Entry 7O4K (electron microscopy, 3.60 A resolution); this record covers chains A and B of the 17 polymer chains in the assembly.

Chain A:
Molecule: DNA-directed RNA polymerase II subunit RPB1
From: Saccharomyces cerevisiae (strain ATCC 204508 / S288c)
Notes: EC 2.7.7.6
UniProt: P04050 (RPB1_YEAST); numbering as in UniProt (aligned over 1-1733)
Chain sequence (1733 residues; each row starts with the number of its first residue):
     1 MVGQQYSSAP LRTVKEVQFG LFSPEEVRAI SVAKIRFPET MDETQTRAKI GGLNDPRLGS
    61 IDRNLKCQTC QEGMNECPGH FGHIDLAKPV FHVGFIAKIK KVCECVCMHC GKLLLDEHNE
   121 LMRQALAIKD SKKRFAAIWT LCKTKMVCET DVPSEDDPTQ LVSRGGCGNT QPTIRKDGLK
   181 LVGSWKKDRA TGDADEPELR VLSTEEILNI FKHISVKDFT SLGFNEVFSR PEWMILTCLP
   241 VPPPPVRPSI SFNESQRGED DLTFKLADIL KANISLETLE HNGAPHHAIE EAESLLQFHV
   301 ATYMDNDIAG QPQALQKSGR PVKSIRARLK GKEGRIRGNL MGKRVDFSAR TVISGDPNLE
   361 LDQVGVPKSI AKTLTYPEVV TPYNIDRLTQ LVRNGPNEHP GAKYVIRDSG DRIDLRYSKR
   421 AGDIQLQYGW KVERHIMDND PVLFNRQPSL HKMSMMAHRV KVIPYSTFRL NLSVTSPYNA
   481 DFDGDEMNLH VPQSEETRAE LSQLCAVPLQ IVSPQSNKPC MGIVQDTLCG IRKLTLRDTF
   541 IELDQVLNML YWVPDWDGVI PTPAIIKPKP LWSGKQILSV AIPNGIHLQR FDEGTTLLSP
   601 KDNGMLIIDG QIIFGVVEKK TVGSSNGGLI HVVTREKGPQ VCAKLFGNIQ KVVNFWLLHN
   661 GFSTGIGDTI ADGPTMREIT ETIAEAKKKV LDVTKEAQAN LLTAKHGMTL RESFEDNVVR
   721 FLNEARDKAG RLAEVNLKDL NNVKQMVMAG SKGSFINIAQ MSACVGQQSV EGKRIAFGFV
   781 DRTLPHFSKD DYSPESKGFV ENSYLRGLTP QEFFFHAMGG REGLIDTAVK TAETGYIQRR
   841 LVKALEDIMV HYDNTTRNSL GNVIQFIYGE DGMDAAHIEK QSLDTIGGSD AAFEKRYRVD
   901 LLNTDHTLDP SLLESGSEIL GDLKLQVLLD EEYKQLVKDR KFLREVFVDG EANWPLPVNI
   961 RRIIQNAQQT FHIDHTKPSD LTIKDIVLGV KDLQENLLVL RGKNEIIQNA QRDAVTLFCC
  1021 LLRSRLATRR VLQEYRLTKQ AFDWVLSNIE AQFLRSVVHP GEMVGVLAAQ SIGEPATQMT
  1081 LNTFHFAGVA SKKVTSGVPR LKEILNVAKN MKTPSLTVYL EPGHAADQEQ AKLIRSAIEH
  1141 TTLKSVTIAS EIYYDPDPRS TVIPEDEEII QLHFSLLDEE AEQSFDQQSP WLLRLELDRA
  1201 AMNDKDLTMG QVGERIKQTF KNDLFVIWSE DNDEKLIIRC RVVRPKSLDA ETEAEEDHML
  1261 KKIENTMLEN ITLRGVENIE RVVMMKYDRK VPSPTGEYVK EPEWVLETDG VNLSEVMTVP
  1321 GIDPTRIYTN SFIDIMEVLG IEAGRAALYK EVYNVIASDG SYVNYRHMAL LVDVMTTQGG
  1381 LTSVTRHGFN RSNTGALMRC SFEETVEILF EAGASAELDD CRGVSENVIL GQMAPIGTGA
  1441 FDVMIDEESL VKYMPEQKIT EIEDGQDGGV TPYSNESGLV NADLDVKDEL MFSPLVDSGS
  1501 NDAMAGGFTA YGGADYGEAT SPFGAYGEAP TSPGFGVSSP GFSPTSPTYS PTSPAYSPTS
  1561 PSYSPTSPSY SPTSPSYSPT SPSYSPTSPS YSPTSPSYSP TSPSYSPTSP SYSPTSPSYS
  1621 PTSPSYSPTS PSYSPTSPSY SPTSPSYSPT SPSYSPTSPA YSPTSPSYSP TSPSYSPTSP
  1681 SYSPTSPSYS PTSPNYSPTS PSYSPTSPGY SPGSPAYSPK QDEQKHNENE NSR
Not modelled in the structure: 1-6, 33-75, 82-98, 116-141, 190-194, 216-226, 229-275, 291-492, 498-1415, 1421-1428, 1434-1437, 1455-1733
Bound ions: Zn2+: Cys107, Cys110, Cys148, Cys167
Curated features (UniProtKB/Swiss-Prot):
  - region: Pro248 to Asp260 (Lid loop), Asn306 to Lys323 (Rudder loop), Pro810 to Glu822 (Bridging helix)
  - binding site (Zn(2+)): Cys67, Cys70, Cys77, His80, Cys107, Cys110, Cys148, Cys167
  - binding site (Mg(2+)): Asp481, Asp483, Asp485
  - modified residue: Thr1471 (Phosphothreonine)
  - cross-link (Glycyl lysine isopeptide (Lys-Gly)): Lys695 (interchain with G-Cter in ubiquitin), Lys1246 (interchain with G-Cter in ubiquitin), Lys1350 (interchain with G-Cter in ubiquitin)
  - natural variant: Ser1653 to Pro1659 (deletion: In strain: A364A)
  - mutagenesis: Lys1246 (K1246R: Impairs ubiquitination during transcription stress)

Chain B:
Molecule: DNA-directed RNA polymerase II subunit RPB2
From: Saccharomyces cerevisiae (strain ATCC 204508 / S288c)
Notes: EC 2.7.7.6
UniProt: P08518 (RPB2_YEAST); numbering as in UniProt (aligned over 1-1224)
Chain sequence (1224 residues; each row starts with the number of its first residue):
     1 MSDLANSEKY YDEDPYGFED ESAPITAEDS WAVISAFFRE KGLVSQQLDS FNQFVDYTLQ
    61 DIICEDSTLI LEQLAQHTTE SDNISRKYEI SFGKIYVTKP MVNESDGVTH ALYPQEARLR
   121 NLTYSSGLFV DVKKRTYEAI DVPGRELKYE LIAEESEDDS ESGKVFIGRL PIMLRSKNCY
   181 LSEATESDLY KLKECPFDMG GYFIINGSEK VLIAQERSAG NIVQVFKKAA PSPISHVAEI
   241 RSALEKGSRF ISTLQVKLYG REGSSARTIK ATLPYIKQDI PIVIIFRALG IIPDGEILEH
   301 ICYDVNDWQM LEMLKPCVED GFVIQDRETA LDFIGRRGTA LGIKKEKRIQ YAKDILQKEF
   361 LPHITQLEGF ESRKAFFLGY MINRLLLCAL DRKDQDDRDH FGKKRLDLAG PLLAQLFKTL
   421 FKKLTKDIFR YMQRTVEEAH DFNMKLAINA KTITSGLKYA LATGNWGEQK KAMSSRAGVS
   481 QVLNRYTYSS TLSHLRRTNT PIGRDGKLAK PRQLHNTHWG LVCPAETPEG QACGLVKNLS
   541 LMSCISVGTD PMPIITFLSE WGMEPLEDYV PHQSPDATRV FVNGVWHGVH RNPARLMETL
   601 RTLRRKGDIN PEVSMIRDIR EKELKIFTDA GRVYRPLFIV EDDESLGHKE LKVRKGHIAK
   661 LMATEYQDIE GGFEDVEEYT WSSLLNEGLV EYIDAEEEES ILIAMQPEDL EPAEANEEND
   721 LDVDPAKRIR VSHHATTFTH CEIHPSMILG VAASIIPFPD HNQSPRNTYQ SAMGKQAMGV
   781 FLTNYNVRMD TMANILYYPQ KPLGTTRAME YLKFRELPAG QNAIVAIACY SGYNQEDSMI
   841 MNQSSIDRGL FRSLFFRSYM DQEKKYGMSI TETFEKPQRT NTLRMKHGTY DKLDDDGLIA
   901 PGVRVSGEDV IIGKTTPISP DEEELGQRTA YHSKRDASTP LRSTENGIVD QVLVTTNQDG
   961 LKFVKVRVRT TKIPQIGDKF ASRHGQKGTI GITYRREDMP FTAEGIVPDL IINPHAIPSR
  1021 MTVAHLIECL LSKVAALSGN EGDASPFTDI TVEGISKLLR EHGYQSRGFE VMYNGHTGKK
  1081 LMAQIFFGPT YYQRLRHMVD DKIHARARGP MQVLTRQPVE GRSRDGGLRF GEMERDCMIA
  1141 HGAASFLKER LMEASDAFRV HICGICGLMT VIAKLNHNQF ECKGCDNKID IYQIHIPYAA
  1201 KLLFQELMAM NITPRLYTDR SRDF
Not modelled in the structure: 1-1143, 1150-1156, 1222-1224
Bound ions: Zn2+: Cys1163, Cys1166, Cys1182, Cys1185

Chain A / chain B interface:
Contacting residue pairs (83):
  Ser7(A) - Arg1159(B)
  Ser7(A) - His1161(B)  hydrogen bond
  Ser7(A) - Leu1175(B)
  Ser7(A) - Phe1180(B)
  Ser7(A) - Gln1193(B)
  Ser8(A) - Asn1178(B)
  Ser8(A) - Phe1180(B)
  Ala9(A) - His1161(B)
  Ala9(A) - Phe1180(B)
  Ala9(A) - Ile1191(B)
  Ala9(A) - Gln1193(B)  hydrogen bond (backbone-side chain)
  Pro10(A) - Ile1191(B)
  Pro10(A) - Tyr1192(B)
  Pro10(A) - Gln1193(B)  hydrogen bond (backbone-backbone)
  Leu11(A) - Gln1193(B)
  Leu11(A) - His1195(B)
  Arg12(A) - Tyr1192(B)
  Arg12(A) - Gln1193(B)  hydrogen bond (backbone-backbone)
  Arg12(A) - Ile1194(B)
  Arg12(A) - Thr1218(B)
  Thr13(A) - Thr1218(B)
  Val14(A) - Ile1194(B)  hydrophobic
  Val14(A) - Leu1216(B)  hydrophobic
  Val14(A) - Tyr1217(B)
  Lys15(A) - Tyr1217(B)  hydrogen bond (backbone-backbone)
  Lys15(A) - Thr1218(B)
  Lys15(A) - Arg1220(B)
  Glu16(A) - Arg1215(B)
  Glu16(A) - Leu1216(B)
  Glu16(A) - Tyr1217(B)  hydrogen bond (backbone-backbone)
  Glu16(A) - Asp1219(B)
  Glu16(A) - Arg1220(B)
  Glu16(A) - Ser1221(B)  hydrogen bond (side chain-backbone)
  Val17(A) - Arg1215(B)
  Val17(A) - Leu1216(B)  hydrophobic
  Gln18(A) - Thr1213(B)
  Gln18(A) - Pro1214(B)
  Gln18(A) - Arg1215(B)  hydrogen bond (backbone-backbone)
  Phe19(A) - Leu1207(B)  hydrophobic
  Phe19(A) - Thr1213(B)
  Gly20(A) - Asn1211(B)
  Gly20(A) - Ile1212(B)
  Gly20(A) - Thr1213(B)  hydrogen bond (backbone-side chain)
  Leu21(A) - Asn1211(B)
  Leu21(A) - Thr1213(B)  hydrogen bond (backbone-side chain)
  Phe22(A) - Leu1168(B)  hydrophobic
  Phe22(A) - Met1208(B)  hydrophobic
  Phe22(A) - Asn1211(B)  hydrogen bond (backbone-backbone)
  Phe22(A) - Ile1212(B)
  Phe22(A) - Thr1213(B)
  Glu26(A) - Leu1168(B)
  Glu26(A) - Arg1215(B)  salt bridge
  Ala29(A) - Lys1183(B)
  Ala29(A) - Gly1184(B)
  Ile30(A) - Leu1168(B)  hydrophobic
  Ile30(A) - Thr1170(B)
  Glu76(A) - Phe1158(B)
  Glu76(A) - Arg1159(B)  salt bridge
  Glu76(A) - Leu1175(B)
  Cys77(A) - Phe1158(B)
  Pro78(A) - Lys1201(B)
  Pro78(A) - Gln1205(B)  hydrogen bond (backbone-side chain)
  Gly79(A) - Gln1205(B)
  His80(A) - Ile1172(B)
  Phe81(A) - Gln1205(B)
  Phe81(A) - Met1208(B)  hydrophobic
  Phe81(A) - Ala1209(B)
  Phe228(A) - Arg1215(B)
  Gln493(A) - Glu1149(B)
  Glu496(A) - Ser1145(B)
  Thr497(A) - Ser1145(B)
  Thr497(A) - Glu1149(B)
  Ile1429(A) - Pro1197(B)
  Ile1429(A) - Ala1200(B)
  Leu1430(A) - His1195(B)
  Leu1430(A) - Ile1196(B)
  Leu1430(A) - Pro1197(B)
  Leu1430(A) - Phe1204(B)  hydrophobic
  Gly1431(A) - Lys1148(B)
  Gly1431(A) - Pro1197(B)
  Met1433(A) - Lys1148(B)
  Thr1438(A) - Ala1144(B)  hydrogen bond (side chain-backbone)
  Thr1438(A) - Ser1145(B)
Other interface residues (no listed pair), chain A (37 interface residues in all): Val32, Leu1418, Gly1439
Other interface residues (no listed pair), chain B (45 interface residues in all): Phe1146, Val1160, Cys1166, Met1169, Leu1203

Overview:
37 residues of chain A face 45 of chain B across their interface, with 13 hydrogen bonds and 2 salt bridges.
Polar contacts include Glu26(A)-Arg1215(B), Glu76(A)-Arg1159(B) and Ser7(A)-His1161(B). Curated annotation
(UniProt) lists 8 Zn2+-binding residues, 3 Mg2+-binding residues and one mutagenesis site on chain A.
Here chain A is DNA-directed RNA polymerase II subunit RPB1 and chain B is DNA-directed RNA polymerase II
subunit RPB2, both from Saccharomyces cerevisiae (strain ATCC 204508 / S288c). Entry 7O4K (Yeast TFIIH in the
contracted state within the pre-initiation complex) was determined by electron microscopy together with 7O4I,
7O4J, 7O4L, 7O72, 7O73 and 7O75 from the same study.
